9VG7 - chains A and B of the 3 polymer chains in the assembly; structure by electron microscopy, 2.55 A resolution.

[Chain A (and B)]
Molecule: Spike glycoprotein
From: Homo sapiens
Notes: chain B of this document is another copy of the same molecule, construct and numbering; everything in this record applies to it too
Reference sequence: A0A7R6WCE7 (A0A7R6WCE7_SARS); residues 41-1198 here correspond to UniProt positions 15-1172 (UniProt number = residue number - 26)
Chain sequence (1167 residues; each row starts with the number of its first residue):
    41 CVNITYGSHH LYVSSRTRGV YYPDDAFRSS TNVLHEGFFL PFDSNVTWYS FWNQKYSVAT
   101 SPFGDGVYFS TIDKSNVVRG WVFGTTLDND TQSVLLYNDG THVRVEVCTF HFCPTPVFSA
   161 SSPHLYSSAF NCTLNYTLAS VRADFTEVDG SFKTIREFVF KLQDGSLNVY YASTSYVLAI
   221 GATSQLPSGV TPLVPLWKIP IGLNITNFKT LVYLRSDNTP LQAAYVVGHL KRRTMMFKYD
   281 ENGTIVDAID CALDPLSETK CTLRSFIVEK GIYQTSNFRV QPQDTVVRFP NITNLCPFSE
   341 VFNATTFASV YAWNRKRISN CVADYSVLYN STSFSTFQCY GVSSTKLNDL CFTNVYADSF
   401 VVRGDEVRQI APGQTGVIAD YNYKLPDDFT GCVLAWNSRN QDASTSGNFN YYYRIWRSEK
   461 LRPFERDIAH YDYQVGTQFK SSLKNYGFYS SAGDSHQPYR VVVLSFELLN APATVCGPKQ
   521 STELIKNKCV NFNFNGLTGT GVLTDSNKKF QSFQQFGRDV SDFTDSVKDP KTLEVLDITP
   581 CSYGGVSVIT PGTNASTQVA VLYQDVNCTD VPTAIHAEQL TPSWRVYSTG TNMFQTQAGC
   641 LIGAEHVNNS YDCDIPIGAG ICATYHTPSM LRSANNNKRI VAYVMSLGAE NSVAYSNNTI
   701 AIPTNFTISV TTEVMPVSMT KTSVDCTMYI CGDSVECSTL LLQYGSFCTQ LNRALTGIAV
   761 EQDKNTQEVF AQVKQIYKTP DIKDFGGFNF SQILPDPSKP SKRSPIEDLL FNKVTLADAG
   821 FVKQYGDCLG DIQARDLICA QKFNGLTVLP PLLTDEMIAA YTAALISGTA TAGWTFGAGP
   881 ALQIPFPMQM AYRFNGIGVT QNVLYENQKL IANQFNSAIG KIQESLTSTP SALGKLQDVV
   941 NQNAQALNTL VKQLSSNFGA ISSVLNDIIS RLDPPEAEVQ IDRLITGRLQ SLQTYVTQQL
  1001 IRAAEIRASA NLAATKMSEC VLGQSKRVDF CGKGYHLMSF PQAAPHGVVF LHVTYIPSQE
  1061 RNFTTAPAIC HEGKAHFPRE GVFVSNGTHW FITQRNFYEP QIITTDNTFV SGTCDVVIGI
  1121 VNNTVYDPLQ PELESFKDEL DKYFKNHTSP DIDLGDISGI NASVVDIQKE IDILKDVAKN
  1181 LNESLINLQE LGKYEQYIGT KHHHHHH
Unresolved in the structure: 669-676, 817-820, 1128-1207
Differences from the reference sequence: conflict Pro805 (Phe779 in A0A7R6WCE7), Pro880 (Ala854 in A0A7R6WCE7), Pro887 (Ala861 in A0A7R6WCE7), Pro930 (Ala904 in A0A7R6WCE7), Pro974 (Lys948 in A0A7R6WCE7), Pro975 (Val949 in A0A7R6WCE7); expression tag (1199-1207)
Disulfide bonds: Cys41-Cys153, Cys148-Cys172, Cys291-Cys301, Cys336-Cys361, Cys379-Cys432, Cys391-Cys516, Cys529-Cys581, Cys608-Cys640, Cys653-Cys662, Cys726-Cys748, Cys731-Cys737, Cys828-Cys839, Cys1020-Cys1031, Cys1070-Cys1114
Glycans and other covalent adducts: N-acetylglucosamine (NAG) linked to Asn85, Asn175, Asn331, Asn370, Asn705, Asn789; glycan linked to Asn244

[Interface between chain A and chain B]
Residue-residue contacts - 180 pairs, chain A then chain B:
  Arg272(A) with Val735(B)
  Arg304(A) with Leu742(B); Thr749(B)
  Gln314(A) with Ser723(B), hydrogen bond; Leu849(B)
  Arg355(A) with Pro240(B)
  Val382(A) with Arg971(B)
  Ser383(A) with Arg971(B), hydrogen bond (backbone-backbone); Leu972(B); Asp973(B), hydrogen bond (side chain-backbone)
  Thr385(A) with Asp973(B), hydrogen bond
  Lys386(A) with Ser970(B); Leu972(B); Asp973(B)
  Leu390(A) with Ser970(B)
  Tyr396(A) with Pro240(B)
  Arg403(A) with Ser373(B), hydrogen bond
  Arg408(A) with Phe374(B); Ser375(B); Phe377(B)
  Thr415(A) with Ser384(B), hydrogen bond; Thr385(B)
  Gly416(A) with Tyr369(B)
  Val417(A) with Tyr369(B), hydrophobic
  Asp420(A) with Tyr369(B), hydrogen bond
  Tyr421(A) with Ser366(B)
  Lys460(A) with Asn388(B)
  Pro463(A) with Asp204(B); Gly205(B), hydrogen bond (backbone-backbone)
  Phe464(A) with Asp204(B); Gly205(B); Gly242(B)
  Glu465(A) with Gly242(B)
  Arg466(A) with Ile241(B); Gly242(B), hydrogen bond (backbone-backbone)
  Ile468(A) with Gln132(B); Asn171(B)
  Ala469(A) with Asp130(B)
  Gly493(A) with Asp494(B)
  Asp494(A) with Asp494(B), hydrogen bond (backbone-side chain)
  Ser495(A) with Asp494(B), hydrogen bond
  Leu508(A) with Arg971(B)
  Gly536(A) with Ser970(B)
  Leu537(A) with Asp967(B)
  Thr538(A) with Asn966(B), hydrogen bond (backbone-side chain); Ser970(B)
  Gly539(A) with Asn966(B)
  Thr540(A) with Asp733(B)
  Asn547(A) with Ile832(B)
  Lys548(A) with Asp831(B); Ile832(B)
  Arg558(A) with Phe67(B); Arg835(B); Val964(B); Asp967(B), salt bridge
  Asp559(A) with Ala840(B)
  Val560(A) with Ser69(B); Ser70(B); Ala840(B), hydrophobic; Ser955(B)
  Ser561(A) with Ala840(B); Asn844(B), hydrogen bond; Val951(B); Leu954(B)
  Asp562(A) with Ser955(B); Ser963(B), hydrogen bond; Val964(B)
  Asp577(A) with Leu829(B)
  Pro580(A) with Asp733(B); Phe843(B)
  Cys581(A) with Asp733(B), hydrogen bond (backbone-side chain)
  Ser582(A) with Met728(B)
  Tyr583(A) with Met728(B), hydrophobic; Tyr825(B), hydrogen bond (side chain-backbone); Leu829(B); Lys842(B); Phe843(B), hydrophobic
  Gln604(A) with Thr847(B)
  Asp605(A) with Lys823(B); Gln824(B); Tyr825(B), hydrogen bond (backbone-backbone)
  Val606(A) with Tyr825(B), hydrophobic
  Thr613(A) with Tyr825(B)
  Ala614(A) with Tyr825(B), hydrophobic
  Pro656(A) with Leu852(B), hydrophobic
  Ala659(A) with Pro851(B), hydrogen bond (backbone-backbone); Leu852(B); Thr854(B)
  Gly660(A) with Leu852(B), hydrogen bond (backbone-backbone); Thr854(B); Met857(B)
  Cys662(A) with Leu852(B), hydrophobic
  Met685(A) with Leu853(B), hydrophobic
  Leu687(A) with Lys774(B); Ile776(B); Met857(B), hydrophobic; Tyr861(B), hydrogen bond (backbone-side chain)
  Gly688(A) with Lys774(B); Ile776(B)
  Ala689(A) with Lys774(B), hydrogen bond (backbone-backbone); Gln775(B); Ile776(B), hydrogen bond (backbone-backbone)
  Glu690(A) with Ile776(B)
  Asn691(A) with Ile776(B), hydrogen bond (backbone-backbone); Tyr777(B); Lys778(B), hydrogen bond (backbone-backbone)
  Ser692(A) with Lys778(B), hydrogen bond
  Val693(A) with Tyr777(B), hydrophobic; Thr871(B)
  Ala694(A) with Gln883(B)
  Tyr695(A) with Phe785(B); Thr871(B); Ile884(B); Phe886(B), hydrogen bond (side chain-backbone)
  Ser696(A) with Gln883(B); Pro885(B)
  Asn697(A) with Pro885(B)
  Thr699(A) with Gln883(B); Pro885(B)
  Ile700(A) with Gln883(B)
  Ala701(A) with Leu882(B); Gln883(B), hydrogen bond (backbone-backbone)
  Pro703(A) with Leu882(B), hydrophobic
  Gln945(A) with Arg753(B), hydrogen bond
  Thr949(A) with Ser746(B); Gln750(B)
  Gln953(A) with Tyr744(B), hydrogen bond (side chain-backbone); Gly745(B); Ser746(B), hydrogen bond (side chain-backbone); Phe747(B)
  Ser956(A) with Gln743(B); Tyr744(B); Gly745(B), hydrogen bond (side chain-backbone)
  Asn957(A) with Gln743(B), hydrogen bond (backbone-backbone)
  Phe958(A) with Gln743(B), hydrogen bond (backbone-backbone); Tyr744(B), hydrophobic; Phe747(B), hydrophobic
  Gly959(A) with Gln743(B); Asp982(B)
  Pro974(A) with Asp427(B)
  Pro975(A) with Asp427(B)
  Gly987(A) with Phe747(B)
  Gln990(A) with Phe747(B)
  Ser991(A) with Phe747(B)
  Thr997(A) with Thr997(B)
  Gln998(A) with Gln750(B)
  Glu1005(A) with Arg1007(B), salt bridge
  Arg1027(A) with Glu1019(B), salt bridge; Arg1027(B)
  Val1028(A) with Gly877(B); Ser1018(B); Gly1023(B)
  Asp1029(A) with Gly877(B)
  Lys1033(A) with Gln772(B), hydrogen bond (side chain-backbone)
  Gly1034(A) with Ala878(B)
  Tyr1035(A) with Trp874(B); Ala878(B)
  Ile1056(A) with Ala878(B); Gly879(B)
  Pro1057(A) with Pro880(B)
  Glu1060(A) with Pro880(B); Ala881(B); Leu882(B)
  Asn1062(A) with Gln883(B), hydrogen bond
  Thr1065(A) with Met888(B)
  Pro1067(A) with Tyr905(B)
  Phe1077(A) with Gln901(B); Asn902(B); Tyr905(B), hydrophobic
  Pro1078(A) with Gln901(B), hydrogen bond (backbone-side chain)
  Val1082(A) with Met888(B), hydrophobic
  Arg1095(A) with Ile884(B); Tyr892(B)
  Phe1109(A) with Gln901(B); Asn902(B)
  Ser1111(A) with Asn902(B), hydrogen bond; Glu906(B), hydrogen bond; Glu1099(B), hydrogen bond
  Val1116(A) with Glu906(B)
  Ile1118(A) with Lys909(B)
Other interface residues (no listed pair), chain A (139 interface residues in all): Leu74, Glu76, Thr302, Ser316, Asn317, Gly381, Asp405, Gln409, Gly413, Gln414, Pro426, Arg462, Lys484, Leu509, Ser546, Lys549, Gln551, Phe563, Asp565, Asp610, Ala638, Cys653, Ile657, Gly658, Ile661, Val684, Asn698, Asp973, Arg983, Thr994, Ile1001, Ala1066, Gly1112, Val1117
Other interface residues (no listed pair), chain B (129 interface residues in all): Asp65, Thr173, Ser206, Lys238, Leu243, Asn244, Asn282, Asn370, Thr376, Asn437, Tyr499, Asp725, Glu761, Gly786, Phe821, Val822, Gln833, Pro850, Ala860, Ala870, Ala872, Pro887, Ile969, Glu976, Val979, Leu989, Gln993, Leu1000, Thr1015, Leu1022

[In short]
139 residues of chain A face 129 of chain B across their interface; the contacts include 39 hydrogen bonds and
3 salt bridges. Among the polar pairs are Arg558(A)-Asp967(B), Glu1005(A)-Arg1007(B) and
Arg1027(A)-Glu1019(B). N-acetylglucosamine is covalently linked to Asn85(A), Asn175(A), Asn331(A), Asn370(A),
Asn705(A) and Asn789(A).
Chain A and chain B are both Spike glycoprotein (Homo sapiens); the structure, Cryo-EM Structure of Rc-o319
Ectodomain trimer, was determined by electron microscopy (same publication as 9M3F).
